7CH7 - chains A and D of the 6 polymer chains in the assembly; structure by electron microscopy, 3.90 A resolution.

[Chain A]
Name: Lipid asymmetry maintenance ABC transporter permease subunit MlaE
From: Escherichia coli (strain K12)
UniProtKB: A0A4S5B3V0 (A0A4S5B3V0_ECOLI); numbering as in UniProt (aligned over 1-260)
Chain sequence (260 residues; each row starts with the number of its first residue):
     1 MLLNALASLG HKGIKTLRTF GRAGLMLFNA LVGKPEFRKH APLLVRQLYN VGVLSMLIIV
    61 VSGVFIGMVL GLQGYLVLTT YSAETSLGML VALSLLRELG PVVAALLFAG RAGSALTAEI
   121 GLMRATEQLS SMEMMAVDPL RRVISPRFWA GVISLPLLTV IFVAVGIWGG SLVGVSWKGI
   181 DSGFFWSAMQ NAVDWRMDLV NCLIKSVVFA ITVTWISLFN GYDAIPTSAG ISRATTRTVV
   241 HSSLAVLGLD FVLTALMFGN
Not modelled in the structure: 1-12

[Chain D]
Name: Phospholipid ABC transporter ATP-binding protein MlaF
From: Escherichia coli (strain K12)
UniProtKB: A0A4V3YUQ9 (A0A4V3YUQ9_ECOLI); residue numbers follow UniProt; this construct covers 1-269
Chain sequence (269 residues; numbered 1 to 269; the number before each row is that of its first residue):
     1 MEQSVANLVD MRDVSFTRGN RCIFDNISLT VPRGKITAIM GPSGIGKTTL LRLIGGQIAP
    61 DHGEILFDGE NIPAMSRSRL YTVRKRMSML FQSGALFTDM NVFDNVAYPL REHTQLPAPL
   121 LHSTVMMKLE AVGLRGAAKL MPSELSGGMA RRAALARAIA LEPDLIMFDE PFVGQDPITM
   181 GVLVKLISEL NSALGVTCVV VSHDVPEVLS IADHAWILAD KKIVAHGSAQ ALQANPDPRV
   241 RQFLDGIADG PVPFRYPAGD YHADLLPGS
Not modelled in the structure: 1-4

[How chain A and chain D interact]
Residue-residue contacts - 32 pairs, chain A then chain D:
  K39(A) with E112(D)
  T126(A) with S93(D); A95(D)
  E127(A) with R52(D), salt bridge; A95(D)
  Q128(A) with L96(D); F97(D); T98(D), hydrogen bond
  S130(A) with R52(D), hydrogen bond; Q57(D), hydrogen bond; F91(D)
  S131(A) with F91(D); R157(D), hydrogen bond
  M132(A) with F97(D), hydrophobic; Y108(D)
  E133(A) with Y81(D); R84(D), hydrogen bond (backbone-side chain)
  M134(A) with G55(D); Q57(D), hydrogen bond; R84(D); M87(D), hydrophobic; M89(D), hydrophobic; M167(D), hydrophobic
  M135(A) with P109(D), hydrophobic; R157(D)
  A136(A) with Y81(D); H113(D)
  V137(A) with E112(D)
  D138(A) with Y81(D), hydrogen bond
  P139(A) with Y81(D)
  R142(A) with Y108(D), hydrogen bond; E112(D), salt bridge
Interface residues without a listed pair, chain A (17 interface residues in all): M123, R147
Interface residues without a listed pair, chain D (22 interface residues in all): K85, S88, D99

[In short]
Chain A and chain D form an interface of 17 and 22 residues respectively, with 8 hydrogen bonds and 2 salt
bridges. Polar pairs include E127(A)-R52(D), R142(A)-E112(D) and Q128(A)-T98(D).
Here chain A is Lipid asymmetry maintenance ABC transporter permease subunit MlaE and chain D is Phospholipid
ABC transporter ATP-binding protein MlaF, both from Escherichia coli (strain K12). Entry 7CH7 (Cryo-EM
structure of E.coli MlaFEB) was determined by electron microscopy, deposited together with 7CH8, 7CH9, 7CH6
and 7CHA.
